Entry 6F5D (X-ray diffraction, 3.20 A resolution); this record covers chains C and G of the 12 polymer chains in the assembly.

== Chain C ==
Molecule: ATP synthase subunit alpha, mitochondrial
Organism: Trypanosoma brucei brucei
UniProtKB: Q9GS23 (ATPA_TRYBB); residues 1-560 here correspond to UniProt positions 25-584 (UniProt number = residue number + 24)
Chain sequence (560 residues; each row starts with the number of its first residue):
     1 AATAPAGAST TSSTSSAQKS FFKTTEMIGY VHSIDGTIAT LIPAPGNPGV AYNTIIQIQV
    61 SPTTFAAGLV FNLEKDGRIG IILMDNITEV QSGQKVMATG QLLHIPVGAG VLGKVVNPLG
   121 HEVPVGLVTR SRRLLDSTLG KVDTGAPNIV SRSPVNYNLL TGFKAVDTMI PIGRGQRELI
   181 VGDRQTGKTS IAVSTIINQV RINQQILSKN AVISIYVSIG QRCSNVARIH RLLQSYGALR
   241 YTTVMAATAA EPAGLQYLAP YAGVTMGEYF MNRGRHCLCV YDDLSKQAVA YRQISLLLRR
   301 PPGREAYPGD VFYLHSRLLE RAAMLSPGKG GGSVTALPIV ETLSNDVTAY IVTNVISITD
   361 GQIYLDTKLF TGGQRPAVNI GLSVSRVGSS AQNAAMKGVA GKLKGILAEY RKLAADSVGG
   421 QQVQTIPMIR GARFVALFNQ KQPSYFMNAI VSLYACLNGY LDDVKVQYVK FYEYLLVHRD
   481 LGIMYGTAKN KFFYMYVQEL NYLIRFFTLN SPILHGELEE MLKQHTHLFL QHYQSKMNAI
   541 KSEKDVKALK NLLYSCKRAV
Not modelled in the structure: 1-21, 126-136, 417-423
Bound ions: Mg2+: T189 (together with ADP)
Residues lining bound ligands:
  - ADP (adenosine-5'-diphosphate), molecule 1: D183, R184, Q185, T186, G187, K188, T189, S190, F370, R375, P376, Q440, K441
  - ADP, molecule 2: V384, S385, R386
Curated features (UniProtKB/Swiss-Prot):
  - binding site (ATP): D183 to S190, Q440
  - site: L135, D136 (Cleavage), S383 (Required for activity)
What the authors report for this chain:
  - catalytic residues: R386

== Chain G ==
Molecule: ATP synthase gamma subunit
Organism: Trypanosoma brucei brucei
Notes: EC 3.6.3.14
UniProtKB: A0A161CFW5 (A0A161CFW5_TRYBB); residues 1-304 here correspond to UniProt positions 2-305 (UniProt number = residue number + 1)
Chain sequence (304 residues; each row starts with the number of its first residue):
     1 SGKLRLYKEK LEGYNRFYSI VKTIKMVTLA KYRAAQGRIR TRDFSLRYTE LAFSKPQASR
    61 DAVAAAKNAL VYIPITTNRG SCGALNSNIV RCIDSVVSSK MVLMPVGKRG IDSFSKLYPD
   121 EFRYGIINDM KESMHFGYAT FVIENAYEVS KDADRYQVIF NRFVSAGVQR NAVYNIPSYE
   181 KWKEDLADAA SSDNQKNRYL FANALQNEEE QLIRDFFDFH AALAVLNAVG ENELSEQAAR
   241 LVAVEGQLTN ISSLQQRTSS LYNKTRQFGI TAALIEILSA MSSLEGNAMK GVRRNKFWEG
   301 AVTK
Not modelled in the structure: 1, 59-65, 286-304

== How chain C and chain G interact ==
Residue-residue contacts (13; chain C residue first):
  R299(C) with S282(G); S283(G), hydrogen bond (backbone-side chain); E285(G), salt bridge
  R300(C) with S283(G)
  P301(C) with S283(G); L284(G), hydrophobic
  P302(C) with S279(G); A280(G); S283(G)
  G303(C) with E276(G)
  R304(C) with E276(G)
  E305(C) with E276(G), hydrogen bond (backbone-side chain)
  D346(C) with K3(G)
Interface residues without a listed pair, chain C (9 interface residues in all): A306

== Overview ==
9 residues of chain C and 8 residues of chain G are in contact; the contacts include 2 hydrogen bonds and 1
salt bridge. Among the polar pairs are R299(C)-E285(G), R299(C)-S283(G) and E305(C)-E276(G). Bound to chain C:
ADP. From UniProt: 9 ATP-binding residues on chain C. From the paper: the catalytic residue R386(C).
Here chain C is ATP synthase subunit alpha, mitochondrial and chain G is ATP synthase gamma subunit, both from
Trypanosoma brucei brucei. Entry 6F5D (Trypanosoma brucei F1-ATPase) was determined by X-ray diffraction.
